4Q92 - chains A and B of the 4 polymer chains in the assembly; structure by X-ray diffraction, 1.90 A resolution.

Chain A (and B):
Name: Betaine aldehyde dehydrogenase
Organism: Staphylococcus aureus subsp. aureus
Notes: EC 1.2.1.8; chain B of this document is another copy of the same molecule, construct and numbering; everything in this record applies to it too
UniProtKB: Q5HCU0 (Q5HCU0_STAAC); residues 1-496 here = UniProt positions 1-496
Sequence (517 residues; numbered -20 to 496; the number before each row is that of its first residue; numbers below 1 keep their minus sign (Met-20 is residue -20)):
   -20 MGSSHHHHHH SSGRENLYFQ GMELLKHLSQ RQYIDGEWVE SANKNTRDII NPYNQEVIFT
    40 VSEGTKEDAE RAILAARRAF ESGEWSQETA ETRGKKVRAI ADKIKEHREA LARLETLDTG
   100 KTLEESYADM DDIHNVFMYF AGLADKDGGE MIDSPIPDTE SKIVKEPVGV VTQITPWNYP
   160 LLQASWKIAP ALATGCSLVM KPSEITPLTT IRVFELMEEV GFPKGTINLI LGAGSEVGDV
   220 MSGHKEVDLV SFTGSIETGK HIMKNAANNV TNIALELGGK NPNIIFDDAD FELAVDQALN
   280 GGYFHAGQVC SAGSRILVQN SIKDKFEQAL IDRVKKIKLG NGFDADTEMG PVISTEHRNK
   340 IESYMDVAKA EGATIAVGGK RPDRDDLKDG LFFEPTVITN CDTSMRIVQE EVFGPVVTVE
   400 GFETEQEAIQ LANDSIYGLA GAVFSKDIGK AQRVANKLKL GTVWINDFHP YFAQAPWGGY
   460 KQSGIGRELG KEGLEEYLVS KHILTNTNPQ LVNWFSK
Disordered / not traced: -20 to -1
Modified positions: Cys289 (s,s-(2-hydroxyethyl)thiocysteine; CME)
Differences from the reference sequence: expression tag (-20 to 0); engineered mutation Ser234 (Gly in Q5HCU0)
Metal / ion sites: Na+ site 1: Val249 (shared with Lys460(B), Gly463(B) of chain B); Na+ site 2: Gly286, Gly393; Na+ site 3: Lys460, Gly463 (shared with Val249(B) of chain B)
Reported in the primary citation:
  - post-translational modification sites: Cys289
  - catalytic residues: Glu255 (by similarity / conservation)
  - specificity-determining residues: Ile28 (proposed by the authors, not directly observed)

Interface between chain A and chain B:
Residue-residue contacts - 178 pairs, chain A then chain B:
  Phe59(A) - Lys438(B)
  Glu60(A) - Lys438(B)  salt bridge
  Thr101(A) - Trp493(B)
  Glu103(A) - Trp493(B)
  Ile131(A) - Gln453(B)
  Ser133(A) - Phe451(B)
  Pro134(A) - Phe451(B)  hydrophobic
  Pro134(A) - Gln453(B)
  Ile135(A) - Pro449(B)  hydrophobic
  Ile135(A) - Phe451(B)  hydrophobic
  Ser140(A) - Phe451(B)
  Lys141(A) - Gln431(B)  hydrogen bond
  Ile142(A) - Pro455(B)
  Lys144(A) - Glu471(B)
  Glu145(A) - Asn435(B)
  Glu145(A) - Tyr459(B)  hydrogen bond
  Lys239(A) - Ala246(B)
  Lys239(A) - Asn247(B)  hydrogen bond (side chain-backbone)
  Lys239(A) - Val249(B)
  Met242(A) - Met242(B)
  Met242(A) - Ala246(B)  hydrophobic
  Met242(A) - Thr250(B)
  Met242(A) - Ile252(B)  hydrophobic
  Lys243(A) - Lys243(B)  hydrogen bond (backbone-side chain)
  Lys243(A) - Ala246(B)
  Lys243(A) - Asn247(B)  hydrogen bond
  Ala246(A) - Lys239(B)
  Ala246(A) - Met242(B)  hydrophobic
  Ala246(A) - Lys243(B)
  Asn247(A) - Lys239(B)  hydrogen bond (backbone-side chain)
  Asn247(A) - Lys243(B)  hydrogen bond
  Asn248(A) - Gln461(B)
  Val249(A) - Lys239(B)
  Val249(A) - Leu254(B)  hydrophobic
  Val249(A) - Leu256(B)  hydrophobic
  Val249(A) - Lys460(B)
  Val249(A) - Gln461(B)
  Val249(A) - Gly463(B)
  Val249(A) - Ile464(B)
  Thr250(A) - Met242(B)
  Thr250(A) - Ile464(B)
  Asn251(A) - Ile464(B)
  Ile252(A) - Met242(B)  hydrophobic
  Ile252(A) - Ile252(B)  hydrophobic
  Leu254(A) - Val249(B)  hydrophobic
  Leu256(A) - Val249(B)  hydrophobic
  Glu271(A) - Leu490(B)
  Leu272(A) - Pro488(B)  hydrophobic
  Leu272(A) - Gln489(B)
  Leu272(A) - Leu490(B)  hydrophobic
  Asp275(A) - Leu490(B)
  Asp275(A) - Val491(B)  hydrogen bond (side chain-backbone)
  Asp275(A) - Asn492(B)  hydrogen bond (side chain-backbone)
  Leu278(A) - Phe494(B)
  Asn279(A) - Val491(B)
  Asn279(A) - Phe494(B)
  Tyr282(A) - Phe494(B)  hydrophobic
  Phe283(A) - Trp493(B)  hydrophobic
  Phe283(A) - Phe494(B)  hydrophobic
  Arg312(A) - Phe494(B)  hydrogen bond (side chain-backbone)
  Arg312(A) - Ser495(B)  hydrogen bond (side chain-backbone)
  Arg312(A) - Lys496(B)
  Lys315(A) - Ser495(B)
  Lys315(A) - Lys496(B)  hydrogen bond (side chain-backbone)
  Ile316(A) - Phe494(B)  hydrophobic
  Lys317(A) - Ser495(B)
  Glu327(A) - Trp493(B)  hydrogen bond (backbone-side chain)
  Glu327(A) - Phe494(B)
  Glu327(A) - Ser495(B)  hydrogen bond
  Gln431(A) - Lys141(B)  hydrogen bond
  Gln431(A) - Ile482(B)
  Ala434(A) - Lys480(B)  hydrogen bond (backbone-side chain)
  Asn435(A) - Glu145(B)
  Asn435(A) - Lys480(B)  hydrogen bond (backbone-side chain)
  Asn435(A) - Ile482(B)
  Leu437(A) - Lys480(B)  hydrogen bond (backbone-side chain)
  Lys438(A) - Glu60(B)  salt bridge
  Leu439(A) - Lys480(B)
  Gly440(A) - Ser479(B)
  Gly440(A) - Lys480(B)
  Gly440(A) - His481(B)  hydrogen bond (backbone-backbone)
  Thr441(A) - His481(B)
  Val442(A) - His481(B)  hydrogen bond (backbone-backbone)
  Val442(A) - Ile482(B)
  Val442(A) - Leu483(B)  hydrogen bond (backbone-backbone)
  Trp443(A) - Leu483(B)
  Ile444(A) - Ile482(B)  hydrophobic
  Ile444(A) - Leu483(B)  hydrogen bond (backbone-backbone)
  Ile444(A) - Thr484(B)
  Ile444(A) - Asn485(B)  hydrogen bond (backbone-backbone)
  Asn445(A) - Asn485(B)
  Asn445(A) - Pro488(B)
  Asp446(A) - Asn485(B)  hydrogen bond
  Pro449(A) - Ile135(B)  hydrophobic
  Pro449(A) - Leu483(B)  hydrophobic
  Phe451(A) - Ser133(B)
  Phe451(A) - Pro134(B)  hydrophobic
  Phe451(A) - Ile135(B)  hydrophobic
  Phe451(A) - Ser140(B)
  Phe451(A) - His481(B)
  Phe451(A) - Leu483(B)  hydrophobic
  Gln453(A) - Ile131(B)
  Gln453(A) - Asp132(B)
  Gln453(A) - Pro134(B)
  Ala454(A) - His481(B)
  Pro455(A) - Ile142(B)
  Pro455(A) - His481(B)
  Tyr459(A) - Glu145(B)  hydrogen bond
  Tyr459(A) - Val478(B)
  Tyr459(A) - Ser479(B)
  Tyr459(A) - Lys480(B)
  Lys460(A) - Val249(B)
  Gln461(A) - Asn248(B)
  Gln461(A) - Val249(B)
  Gly463(A) - Val249(B)
  Ile464(A) - Val249(B)
  Ile464(A) - Thr250(B)
  Ile464(A) - Asn251(B)
  Arg466(A) - Val478(B)
  Arg466(A) - Ser479(B)  hydrogen bond (side chain-backbone)
  Glu471(A) - Lys144(B)
  Glu471(A) - Ser479(B)  hydrogen bond
  Val478(A) - Tyr459(B)
  Val478(A) - Arg466(B)
  Ser479(A) - Tyr459(B)
  Ser479(A) - Arg466(B)  hydrogen bond (backbone-side chain)
  Ser479(A) - Glu471(B)  hydrogen bond
  Lys480(A) - Ala434(B)  hydrogen bond (side chain-backbone)
  Lys480(A) - Asn435(B)  hydrogen bond (side chain-backbone)
  Lys480(A) - Leu437(B)  hydrogen bond (side chain-backbone)
  Lys480(A) - Leu439(B)
  Lys480(A) - Gly440(B)
  Lys480(A) - Tyr459(B)
  His481(A) - Gly440(B)  hydrogen bond (backbone-backbone)
  His481(A) - Thr441(B)
  His481(A) - Val442(B)  hydrogen bond (backbone-backbone)
  His481(A) - Phe451(B)
  His481(A) - Ala454(B)
  His481(A) - Pro455(B)
  Ile482(A) - Gln431(B)
  Ile482(A) - Asn435(B)
  Ile482(A) - Val442(B)
  Ile482(A) - Ile444(B)  hydrophobic
  Leu483(A) - Val442(B)  hydrogen bond (backbone-backbone)
  Leu483(A) - Trp443(B)
  Leu483(A) - Ile444(B)  hydrogen bond (backbone-backbone)
  Leu483(A) - Pro449(B)  hydrophobic
  Leu483(A) - Phe451(B)  hydrophobic
  Thr484(A) - Ile444(B)
  Asn485(A) - Ile444(B)  hydrogen bond (backbone-backbone)
  Asn485(A) - Asn445(B)
  Asn485(A) - Asp446(B)  hydrogen bond
  Pro488(A) - Leu272(B)  hydrophobic
  Pro488(A) - Asn445(B)
  Gln489(A) - Leu272(B)
  Leu490(A) - Glu271(B)
  Leu490(A) - Leu272(B)  hydrophobic
  Leu490(A) - Asp275(B)
  Val491(A) - Asp275(B)  hydrogen bond (backbone-side chain)
  Val491(A) - Asn279(B)
  Asn492(A) - Asp275(B)  hydrogen bond (backbone-side chain)
  Trp493(A) - Thr101(B)
  Trp493(A) - Glu103(B)
  Trp493(A) - Glu104(B)
  Trp493(A) - Phe283(B)  hydrophobic
  Trp493(A) - Glu327(B)  hydrogen bond (side chain-backbone)
  Phe494(A) - Leu278(B)
  Phe494(A) - Asn279(B)
  Phe494(A) - Tyr282(B)  hydrophobic
  Phe494(A) - Phe283(B)  hydrophobic
  Phe494(A) - Arg312(B)  hydrogen bond (backbone-side chain)
  Phe494(A) - Ile316(B)  hydrophobic
  Phe494(A) - Glu327(B)
  Ser495(A) - Arg312(B)  hydrogen bond (backbone-side chain)
  Ser495(A) - Lys315(B)
  Ser495(A) - Lys317(B)
  Ser495(A) - Glu327(B)  hydrogen bond
  Lys496(A) - Lys315(B)  hydrogen bond (backbone-side chain)
Also at the interface, not in a pair above, chain A (89 interface residues in all): Arg56, Glu104, Glu129, Asp132, Ala245, Gln276, Thr326, Lys436, Gly465, Lys470
Also at the interface, not in a pair above, chain B (87 interface residues in all): Arg56, Phe59, Glu129, Ala245, Gln276, Lys436, Lys470

Summary:
Chain A and chain B form an interface of 89 and 87 residues respectively; the contacts include 45 hydrogen
bonds and 2 salt bridges. Polar contacts include Glu60(A)-Lys438(B), Lys141(A)-Gln431(B) and
Glu145(A)-Tyr459(B). Gly286(A) and Gly393(A) coordinate Na+ site 2. Lys460(A) and Gly463(A) coordinate Na+
site 3. From the paper: the catalytic residue Glu255(A); the specificity determinant Ile28(A).
Both chains are Betaine aldehyde dehydrogenase (Staphylococcus aureus subsp. aureus). Entry 4Q92 (1.90
Angstrom resolution crystal structure of apo betaine aldehyde dehydrogenase (betB) G234S mutant from
Staphylococcus aureus ...) was determined by X-ray diffraction (same publication as 4QTO, 4QN2, 4QJE, 4NU9 and
4NEA).
